Entry 7DVU (X-ray diffraction, 2.10 A resolution); this record covers chain A.

[Chain A]
Molecule: HTH marR-type domain-containing protein
From: Streptococcus agalactiae serotype III (strain NEM316)
Notes: fragment: heme sensor protein
Reference sequence: Q8E4J9 (Q8E4J9_STRA3); residues 1-146 here = UniProt positions 1-146
Chain sequence (153 residues; numbered 1 to 153; the number before each row is that of its first residue):
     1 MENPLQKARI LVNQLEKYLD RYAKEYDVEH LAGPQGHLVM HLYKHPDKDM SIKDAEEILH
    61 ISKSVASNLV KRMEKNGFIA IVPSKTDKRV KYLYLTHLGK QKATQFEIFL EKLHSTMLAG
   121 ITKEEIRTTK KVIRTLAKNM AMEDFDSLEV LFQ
Disordered / not traced: 143-153
Sequence notes: expression tag (147-153)
Bound ions: heme Fe near His-114 (its only coordinating residue here)
Residues lining bound ligands:
  - cyanide ion (CYN): Glu-2, Pro-4, His-114
  - heme (HEM): Met-1, Glu-2, Asn-3, Pro-4, Leu-15, Leu-19, Ala-32, Phe-106, Leu-110, Leu-113, His-114, Met-117, Leu-118, Lys-123, Ile-126, Leu-136
What the authors report for this chain:
  - heme coordination: His-114
  - mutagenesis - H114A: abolished binding to heme

[Summary]
Ligands of chain A: heme and cyanide ion. The paper reports that H114A abolishes binding to heme; heme
coordination by His-114.
Chain A is HTH marR-type domain-containing protein (Streptococcus agalactiae serotype III (strain NEM316));
the structure, Crystal structure of heme sensor protein PefR in complex with heme and cyanide, was determined
by X-ray diffraction (same publication as 7DVR, 7DVS, 7DVT and 7DVV).
